Entry 3ZET (X-ray diffraction, 2.31 A resolution); this record covers chains A and B.

[Chain A]
Name: Putative M22 peptidase yeaz
Source organism: Salmonella enterica SUBSP. enterica serovar typhimurium STR. ST4/74
UniProtKB: E8X8J1 (E8X8J1_SALT4); residues 1-229 here = UniProt positions 1-229
Chain sequence (229 residues; numbered 1 to 229; the number before each row is that of its first residue):
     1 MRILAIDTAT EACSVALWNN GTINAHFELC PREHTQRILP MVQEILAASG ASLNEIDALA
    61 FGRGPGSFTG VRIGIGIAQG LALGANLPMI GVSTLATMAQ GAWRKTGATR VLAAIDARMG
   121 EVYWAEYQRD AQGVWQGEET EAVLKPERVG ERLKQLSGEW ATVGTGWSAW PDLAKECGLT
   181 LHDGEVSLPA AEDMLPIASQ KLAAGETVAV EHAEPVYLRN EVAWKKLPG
Disordered / not traced: 175-177
Cystine bridges: Cys-13/Cys-30
Ligand contacts: tris(hydroxyethyl)aminomethane (TAM): Ser-67, Phe-68, Thr-69, Arg-118

[Chain B]
Name: Probable tRNA threonylcarbamoyladenosine biosynthesis protein gcp
Source organism: Salmonella enterica SUBSP. enterica serovar typhimurium STR. ST4/74
UniProtKB: E8XBD7 (E8XBD7_SALT4); residues 1-337 here = UniProt positions 1-337
Chain sequence (337 residues; row label = number of the first residue in the row):
     1 MRVLGIETSC DETGIAIYDD KKGLLANQLY SQVKLHADYG GVVPELASRD HVRKTVPLIQ
    61 AALKEAGLTA SDIDAVAYTA GPGLVGALLV GATVGRSLAF AWNVPAIPVH HMEGHLLAPM
   121 LEDNPPEFPF VALLVSGGHT QLISVTGIGQ YELLGESIDD AAGEAFDKTA KLLGLDYPGG
   181 PMLSKMASQG TAGRFVFPRP MTDRPGLDFS FSGLKTFAAN TIRSNGGDEQ TRADIARAFE
   241 DAVVDTLMIK CKRALESTGF KRLVMAGGVS ANRTLRAKLA EMMQKRRGEV FYARPEFCTD
   301 NGAMIAYAGM VRFKAGVTAD LGVTVRPRWP LAELPAA
Ion coordination: Cd2+: His-111, His-115, Asp-300 (together with adenosine monophosphate)
Ligand contacts: adenosine monophosphate (AMP): His-115, Val-135, Ser-136, Gly-137, Gly-163, Glu-164, Phe-166, Asp-167, Gly-180, Pro-181, Ser-184, Gly-267, Gly-268, Val-269, Ala-271, Asn-272, Cys-298, Thr-299, Asp-300
From the paper describing this entry:
  - binding site for adenosine monophosphate: Gly-163, Asp-167

[How chain A and chain B interact]
Pairs across the interface - 56 pairs, chain A then chain B:
  Thr-35(A) with Leu-89(B); Gly-322(B); Val-323(B), hydrogen bond (backbone-backbone)
  Gln-36(A) with Gly-322(B); Val-323(B), hydrogen bond (side chain-backbone); Thr-324(B), hydrogen bond
  Leu-39(A) with Arg-96(B); Ser-97(B); Leu-321(B)
  Pro-40(A) with Leu-321(B), hydrophobic
  Gln-43(A) with Leu-321(B)
  Leu-53(A) with Ala-101(B), hydrophobic
  Phe-68(A) with Glu-45(B); Arg-49(B)
  Thr-69(A) with Leu-89(B)
  Arg-72(A) with Glu-45(B), salt bridge; Ser-48(B); Arg-49(B); Val-52(B)
  Gly-76(A) with Thr-93(B); Val-94(B); Ser-97(B)
  Ile-77(A) with Thr-93(B); Ser-97(B), hydrogen bond (backbone-side chain)
  Gln-79(A) with Val-56(B)
  Gly-80(A) with Val-94(B); Ser-97(B); Leu-98(B); Ala-101(B)
  Leu-81(A) with Ser-97(B); Phe-100(B), hydrophobic; Ala-101(B)
  Leu-83(A) with Ile-59(B), hydrophobic; Gln-60(B)
  Gly-84(A) with Leu-98(B); Ala-101(B); Trp-102(B), hydrogen bond (backbone-side chain)
  Val-210(A) with Val-56(B), hydrophobic; Gln-60(B)
  Glu-211(A) with Gln-60(B), hydrogen bond
  Tyr-217(A) with Arg-49(B)
  Arg-219(A) with Arg-49(B), hydrogen bond (backbone-side chain)
  Asn-220(A) with Arg-49(B)
  Val-222(A) with Tyr-39(B); Val-43(B), hydrophobic; Leu-46(B), hydrophobic
  Trp-224(A) with Tyr-39(B); Val-42(B); Val-43(B)
  Lys-225(A) with Tyr-39(B)
  Lys-226(A) with Asp-38(B), salt bridge; Tyr-39(B)
  Leu-227(A) with Ala-37(B); Asp-38(B), hydrogen bond (backbone-backbone); Tyr-39(B); Gly-40(B)
Other interface residues (no listed pair), chain A (31 interface residues in all): Val-42, Ile-73, Ile-75, Ala-85, Pro-215
Other interface residues (no listed pair), chain B (31 interface residues in all): Gly-41, Pro-44, Pro-57, Val-90

[Overview]
The chain A/chain B interface involves 31 residues from each chain, with 8 hydrogen bonds and 2 salt bridges.
Polar contacts include Arg-72(A)/Glu-45(B), Lys-226(A)/Asp-38(B) and Gln-36(A)/Val-323(B). Bound to chain A:
tris(hydroxyethyl)aminomethane. Chain B binds adenosine monophosphate. The paper reports a binding site for
adenosine monophosphate at Gly-163(B) and Asp-167(B).
Here chain A is Putative M22 peptidase yeaz and chain B is Probable tRNA threonylcarbamoyladenosine
biosynthesis protein gcp, both from Salmonella enterica SUBSP. enterica serovar typhimurium STR. ST4/74. Entry
3ZET (Structure of a Salmonella typhimurium YgjD-YeaZ heterodimer) was determined by X-ray diffraction,
deposited together with 3ZEU.
